3CN4 - chains A and B; structure by X-ray diffraction, 1.40 A resolution.

[Chain A (and B)]
Name: Transthyretin
Organism: Homo sapiens
Notes: chain B of this document is another copy of the same molecule, construct and numbering; everything in this record applies to it too
UniProtKB: P02766 (TTHY_HUMAN); residues 1-127 here correspond to UniProt positions 21-147 (UniProt number = residue number + 20)
Chain sequence (127 residues; each row starts with the number of its first residue):
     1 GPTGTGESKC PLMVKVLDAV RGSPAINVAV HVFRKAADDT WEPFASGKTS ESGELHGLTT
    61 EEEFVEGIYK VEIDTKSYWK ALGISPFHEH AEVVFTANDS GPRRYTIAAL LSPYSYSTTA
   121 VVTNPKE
Not modelled in the structure: 1-10, 126-127 (chain B: 1-10, 125-127)
Small-molecule neighbours: N-(3,5-dibromo-4-hydroxyphenyl)benzamide (LJ5): Lys15, Leu17, Thr106, Ala108, Ala109, Leu110, Ser117, Thr118, Thr119
Swiss-Prot annotation at these positions:
  - binding site (L-thyroxine): Lys15, Glu54, Ser117
  - modified residue: Cys10 (Sulfocysteine), Glu42 (4-carboxyglutamate), Ser52 (Phosphoserine)
  - glycosylation: Asn98 (N-linked (GlcNAc...) asparagine)
From the paper describing this entry:
  - binding site for N-(3,5-dibromo-4-hydroxyphenyl)benzamide: Lys15

[Chain A / chain B interface]
Pairs across the interface (40; chain A residue first):
  Phe87(A) with Phe95(B), hydrophobic; Thr96(B); Tyr105(B), hydrophobic; Ile107(B), hydrophobic; Ala120(B), hydrophobic; Val122(B), hydrophobic
  His88(A) with Val93(B); Val94(B)
  Glu89(A) with Val94(B), hydrogen bond (backbone-backbone); Thr96(B), hydrogen bond
  His90(A) with Val94(B)
  Glu92(A) with Glu92(B); Val94(B); Tyr116(B), hydrogen bond (backbone-side chain)
  Val93(A) with His88(B)
  Val94(A) with His88(B); Glu89(B), hydrogen bond (backbone-backbone); His90(B); Glu92(B)
  Phe95(A) with Phe87(B), hydrophobic
  Thr96(A) with Glu89(B), hydrogen bond
  Tyr105(A) with Phe87(B), hydrophobic
  Ile107(A) with Phe87(B), hydrophobic
  Tyr114(A) with Thr119(B), hydrogen bond (backbone-side chain); Ala120(B), hydrogen bond (backbone-backbone)
  Ser115(A) with Thr118(B), hydrogen bond (side chain-backbone); Thr119(B)
  Tyr116(A) with Glu92(B), hydrogen bond (side chain-backbone); Ser117(B); Thr118(B), hydrogen bond (backbone-backbone)
  Ser117(A) with Tyr116(B); Ser117(B), hydrogen bond
  Thr118(A) with Ser115(B), hydrogen bond (backbone-side chain); Tyr116(B), hydrogen bond (backbone-backbone)
  Thr119(A) with Tyr114(B), hydrogen bond (side chain-backbone); Ser115(B)
  Ala120(A) with Phe87(B), hydrophobic; Tyr114(B), hydrogen bond (backbone-backbone)
  Val122(A) with Phe87(B), hydrophobic; Tyr114(B), hydrophobic
Other interface residues (no listed pair), chain A (21 interface residues in all): Ile68, Lys76
Other interface residues (no listed pair), chain B (21 interface residues in all): Ile68, Lys70

[In short]
The chain A/chain B interface involves 21 residues from each chain, with 15 hydrogen bonds. Polar contacts
include Glu89(A)-Thr96(B), Glu92(A)-Tyr116(B) and Tyr114(A)-Thr119(B). Chain A binds
N-(3,5-dibromo-4-hydroxyphenyl)benzamide. From UniProt: 3 L-thyroxine-binding residues on chain A. From the
paper: a binding site for N-(3,5-dibromo-4-hydroxyphenyl)benzamide at Lys15(A).
Both chains are Transthyretin (Homo sapiens). Entry 3CN4 (Human transthyretin (TTR) in complex with
N-(3,5-Dibromo-4-hydroxyphenyl)benzamide) was determined by X-ray diffraction together with 3CN0, 3CN1, 3CN2
and 3CN3 from the same study.
